PDB entry 7K5Y | electron microscopy, 2.76 A resolution | chains B and I of the 13 polymer chains in the assembly

== Chain B ==
Molecule: Histone H4
Organism: Homo sapiens
UniProtKB: P62805 (H4_HUMAN); residues 0-102 here correspond to UniProt positions 1-103 (UniProt number = residue number + 1)
Chain sequence (103 residues; each row starts with the number of its first residue; numbering starts at 0):
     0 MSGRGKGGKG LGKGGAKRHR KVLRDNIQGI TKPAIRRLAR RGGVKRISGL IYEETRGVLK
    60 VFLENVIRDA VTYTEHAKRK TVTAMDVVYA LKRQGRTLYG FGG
Unresolved in the structure: 0-19

== Chain I ==
Molecule: 197-nt DNA strand
Organism: Homo sapiens
Sequence (197 nucleotides; row label = number of the first residue in the row):
     1 GGGCTGGACC CTATACGCGG CCGCCCTGGA GAATCCCGGT GCCGAGGCCG CTCAATTGGT
    61 CGTAGACAGC TCTAGCACCG CTTAAACGCA CGTACGCGCT GTCCCCCGCG TTTTAACCGC
   121 CAAGGGGATT ACTCCCTAGT CTCCAGGCAC GTGTCAGATA TATACATCCT GTGCATGTAT
   181 TGAACAGCGA CCACCCC

== Interface between chain B and chain I ==
Contacting residue pairs (12; chain B residue first):
  Arg-35(B) with DC107(I), salt bridge to the phosphate
  Lys-44(B) with DC107(I), phosphate contact
  Arg-45(B) with DC106(I), sugar contact; DC107(I), phosphate contact
  Ile-46(B) with DC106(I), sugar contact; DC107(I), hydrogen bond to the phosphate
  Ser-47(B) with DC106(I), hydrogen bond to the phosphate
  Gly-48(B) with DC106(I), hydrogen bond to the phosphate
  Arg-78(B) with DG127(I), phosphate contact
  Lys-79(B) with DG126(I), phosphate contact; DG127(I), hydrogen bond to the phosphate
  Thr-80(B) with DG127(I), hydrogen bond to the phosphate
Other interface residues (no listed pair), chain B (11 interface residues in all): Arg-39, Lys-77
Other interface residues (no listed pair), chain I (5 interface residues in all): DC105

== Overview ==
The interface between chain B and chain I involves 11 residues on one side and 5 on the other; the contacts
include 5 hydrogen bonds and 1 salt bridge. Among the polar pairs are Ile-46(B)/DC107(I), Ser-47(B)/DC106(I)
and Gly-48(B)/DC106(I).
Here chain B is Histone H4 and chain I is a 197-nt DNA strand, both from Homo sapiens. Entry 7K5Y (Cryo-EM
structure of a chromatosome containing human linker histone H1.4) was determined by electron microscopy (same
publication as 7K5X, 7K60, 7K61 and 7K63).
